4Z6Y - chains C and F of the 4 polymer chains in the assembly; structure by X-ray diffraction, 2.81 A resolution.

Chain C (and F):
Molecule: Hamartin
Source organism: Homo sapiens
Notes: chain F of this document is another copy of the same molecule, construct and numbering; everything in this record applies to it too
Reference sequence: Q92574 (TSC1_HUMAN); residue numbers follow UniProt; this construct covers 938-993
Sequence (56 residues; row label = number of the first residue in the row):
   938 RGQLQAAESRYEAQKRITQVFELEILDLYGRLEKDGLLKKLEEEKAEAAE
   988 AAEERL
Unresolved in the structure: 938-939, 993 (chain F: 938-939)
Curated features (UniProtKB/Swiss-Prot):
  - natural variant: Leu-978 (L978V: In TSC1; uncertain significance)
  - mutagenesis: Leu-941 (L941A: Abolished interaction with TBC1D7; when associated with 965-A--A-969), Ile-954 to Ile-962 (Reduced interaction with TBC1D7 without affecting interaction with TSC2), Ile-954 (I954A: Abolished interaction with TBC1D7), Phe-958 (F958A: Abolished interaction with TBC1D7), Ile-962 (I962A: Abolished interaction with TBC1D7), Leu-965 to Leu-969 (Slightly reduced interaction with TBC1D7 without affecting interaction with TSC2)
Covalently attached groups: covalent link Lys-976/Glu-979

How chain C and chain F interact:
Contacting residue pairs - 23 pairs, chain C then chain F:
  Arg-947(C) with Tyr-948(F)
  Tyr-948(C) with Arg-947(F); Tyr-948(F), hydrophobic; Gln-951(F)
  Gln-951(C) with Gln-951(F); Thr-955(F)
  Thr-955(C) with Gln-951(F); Thr-955(F); Phe-958(F)
  Phe-958(C) with Phe-958(F), hydrophobic; Ile-962(F), hydrophobic
  Glu-961(C) with Tyr-966(F), hydrogen bond
  Ile-962(C) with Phe-958(F); Glu-961(F); Ile-962(F), hydrophobic; Leu-965(F)
  Leu-965(C) with Leu-965(F), hydrophobic; Tyr-966(F), hydrophobic
  Tyr-966(C) with Glu-961(F), hydrogen bond; Leu-965(F), hydrophobic
  Arg-968(C) with Leu-969(F)
  Leu-969(C) with Arg-968(F)
  Asp-972(C) with Asp-972(F)
Also at the interface, not in a pair above, chain C (15 interface residues in all): Lys-952, Glu-959, Glu-980
Also at the interface, not in a pair above, chain F (16 interface residues in all): Lys-952, Glu-959, Lys-977, Glu-980

In short:
15 residues of chain C and 16 residues of chain F are in contact, with 2 hydrogen bonds. The hydrogen-bonded
pair is Glu-961(C)/Tyr-966(F). Curated annotation (UniProt) lists 15 mutagenesis sites on chain C.
Chain C and chain F are both Hamartin (Homo sapiens); the structure, Structure of the TBC1D7-TSC1 complex, was
determined by X-ray diffraction.
